2H1P - chains L and H of the 3 polymer chains in the assembly; structure by X-ray diffraction, 2.40 A resolution.

[Chain L]
Molecule: 2H1
From: Mus musculus
Notes: fragment: fab
Sequence (219 residues; each row starts with the number of its first residue):
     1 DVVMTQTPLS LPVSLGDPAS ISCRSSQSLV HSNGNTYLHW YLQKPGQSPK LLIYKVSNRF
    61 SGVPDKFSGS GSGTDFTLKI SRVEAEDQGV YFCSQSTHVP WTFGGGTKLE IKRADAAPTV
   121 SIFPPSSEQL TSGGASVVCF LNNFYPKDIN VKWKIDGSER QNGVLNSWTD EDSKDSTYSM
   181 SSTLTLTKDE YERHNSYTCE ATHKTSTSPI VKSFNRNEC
Disulfide bonds: Cys23-Cys93, Cys139-Cys199
Differences from the reference sequence: conflict Pro18 (Gln in S16112), His39 (Tyr in S16112), Leu51 (Pro in S16112), Lys55 (Arg in S16112), Lys66 (Arg in S16112), Gln88 (Leu in S16112), Ser94 (Phe in S16112), Ser96 (Gly in S16112), Trp101 (Tyr in S16112), Lys108 (Arg in S16112), Glu171 (Gln in S16112)

[Chain H]
Molecule: 2H1
From: Mus musculus
Notes: fragment: fab
Sequence (220 residues; each row starts with the number of its first residue):
   301 DVKLVESGGG LVKLGGSLKL SCAASGFTFS SYFLSWVRQT PEKRLELVAT INSNGDKTYH
   361 PDTMKGRFTI SRDNAKNTLY LQMSSLKSED TALYYCARRD SSASLYFDYW GQGTTLTVSS
   421 AKTTPPSVYP LAPGSAAQTN SMVTLGCLVK GYFPEPVTVT WNSGSLSSGV HTFPAVLQSD
   481 LYTLSSSVTV PSSTWPSETV TCNVAHPASS TKVDKKIVPR
Disulfide bonds: Cys322-Cys396, Cys447-Cys502
Differences from the reference sequence: conflict Val305 (Leu5 in S38864), Gly310 (Asp10 in S38864), Leu314 (Pro14 in S38864), 26 further conflict positions vs the reference (S38864) not listed

[How chain L and chain H interact]
Contacting residue pairs (62; chain L residue first):
  Tyr37(L) with Ser404(H); Leu405(H), hydrophobic
  His39(L) with Ser404(H), hydrogen bond (side chain-backbone); Leu405(H), hydrogen bond (side chain-backbone); Tyr406(H)
  Tyr41(L) with Tyr406(H); Phe407(H), hydrogen bond (side chain-backbone); Trp410(H)
  Gln43(L) with Gln339(H), hydrogen bond; Tyr395(H), hydrogen bond
  Gln47(L) with Tyr395(H)
  Ser48(L) with Tyr395(H); Trp410(H); Gly411(H), hydrogen bond (side chain-backbone)
  Pro49(L) with Trp410(H), hydrogen bond (backbone-side chain)
  Leu51(L) with Tyr406(H), hydrophobic
  Tyr54(L) with Tyr406(H), hydrophobic
  Lys55(L) with Ser404(H)
  Phe60(L) with Tyr406(H)
  Ser96(L) with Leu405(H), hydrogen bond (side chain-backbone)
  Val99(L) with Tyr359(H)
  Pro100(L) with Tyr359(H)
  Trp101(L) with Leu347(H); Phe407(H), hydrophobic
  Thr102(L) with Leu345(H)
  Phe103(L) with Leu345(H); Phe407(H), hydrophobic
  Ile122(L) with Pro433(H); Ser435(H)
  Phe123(L) with Leu431(H); Ala432(H); Pro433(H), hydrophobic; Thr444(H)
  Pro124(L) with Arg520(H)
  Pro125(L) with Arg520(H), hydrogen bond (backbone-side chain)
  Ser126(L) with Tyr429(H); Pro430(H); Arg520(H)
  Glu128(L) with Tyr429(H); Pro430(H); Lys515(H), salt bridge
  Gln129(L) with Tyr429(H)
  Ser132(L) with Tyr429(H)
  Ser136(L) with Lys450(H), hydrogen bond
  Phe140(L) with Phe473(H), hydrophobic; Ser485(H); Ser486(H); Ser487(H)
  Asn142(L) with His471(H), hydrogen bond
  Asn143(L) with His471(H)
  Leu165(L) with Val476(H), hydrophobic
  Ser167(L) with Phe473(H); Pro474(H), hydrogen bond (side chain-backbone)
  Trp168(L) with Pro474(H)
  Ser179(L) with His471(H), hydrogen bond; Phe473(H)
  Met180(L) with Phe473(H)
  Ser181(L) with Phe473(H); Ser485(H)
  Thr185(L) with Lys450(H); Gln478(H), hydrogen bond
  Lys212(L) with Ser435(H)
Interface residues without a listed pair, chain L (45 interface residues in all): Phe92, Gly105, Ser121, Asn166, Thr169, Ser213, Phe214, Cys219
Interface residues without a listed pair, chain H (42 interface residues in all): Val337, Lys343, Pro361, Ala403, Asp408, Gln412, Gly434, Ala437, Leu445, Gly446, Thr472, Leu477, Thr483

[In short]
45 residues of chain L and 42 residues of chain H are in contact, with 14 hydrogen bonds and 1 salt bridge.
Among the polar pairs are Glu128(L)-Lys515(H), His39(L)-Ser404(H) and His39(L)-Leu405(H).
Chain L is 2H1 and chain H is 2H1, both from Mus musculus; the structure, The three-dimensional structures of
a polysaccharide binding antibody to cryptococcus neoformans and its complex with a ..., was determined by
X-ray diffraction.
